PDB entry 3E47 | X-ray diffraction, 3.00 A resolution | chains T and U of the 28 polymer chains in the assembly

[Chain T]
Name: Proteasome component C1
Source organism: Saccharomyces cerevisiae
Notes: EC 3.4.25.1
Reference sequence: P21242 (PSA3_YEAST); the construct lacks a stretch of the UniProt sequence and is renumbered around it, so the offset changes along the chain: 5-180 = UniProt 5-180; 184-199 = UniProt 187-202; 201-206 = UniProt 203-208; 207-218 = UniProt 211-222; 1 more segments
Sequence (244 residues; numbered 5 to 241 plus 11 insertion-coded residues; 4 numbers in that range are skipped by the numbering (no residue carries them; nothing is unmodelled there); the number before each row is that of its first residue; a row labelled like 18A-18F holds insertion residues (18A, then the next letters in order)):
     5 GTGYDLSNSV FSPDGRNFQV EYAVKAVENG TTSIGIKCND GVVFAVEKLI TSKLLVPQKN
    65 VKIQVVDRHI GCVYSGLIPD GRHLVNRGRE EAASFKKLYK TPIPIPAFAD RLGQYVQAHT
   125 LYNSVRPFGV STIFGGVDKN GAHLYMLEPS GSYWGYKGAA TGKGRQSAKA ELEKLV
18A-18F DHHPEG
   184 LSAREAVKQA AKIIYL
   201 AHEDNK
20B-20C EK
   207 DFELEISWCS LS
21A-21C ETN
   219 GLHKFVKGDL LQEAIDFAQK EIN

[Chain U]
Name: Proteasome component C7-alpha
Source organism: Saccharomyces cerevisiae
Notes: EC 3.4.25.1
Reference sequence: P21243 (PSA6_YEAST); the construct lacks a stretch of the UniProt sequence and is renumbered around it, so the offset changes along the chain: 6-34 = UniProt 10-38; 35-143 = UniProt 40-148; 144-179 = UniProt 150-185; 186-218 = UniProt 199-231; 1 more segments
Sequence (243 residues; each row starts with the number of its first residue; note: 6 numbers in that range are skipped by the numbering (no residue carries them; nothing is unmodelled there); a row labelled like 17A-17E holds insertion residues (17A, then the next letters in order)):
     6 AGYDRHITIF SPEGRLYQVE YAFKATNQT
   34A N
    35 INSLAVRGKD CTVVISQKKV PDKLLDPTTV SYIFCISRTI GMVVNGPIPD ARNAALRAKA
    95 EAAEFRYKYG YDMPCDVLAK RMANLSQIYT QRAYMRPLGV ILTFVSVDE
   14A E
   144 LGPSIYKTDP AGYYVGYKAT ATGPKQQEIT TNLENH
17A-17E FKKSK
18A-18D IDHI
   184 N
18G-18H EE
   18M S
   186 WEKVVEFAIT HMIDALGTEF SKNDLEVGVA TKD
   220 KFFTLSAENI EERLVAIAEQ D

[Chain T / chain U interface]
Residue-residue contacts - 63 pairs, chain T then chain U:
  Thr6(T) with His11(U)
  Gly7(T) with His11(U)
  Tyr8(T) with Arg10(U); His11(U); Tyr26(U), hydrogen bond
  Ser13(T) with Arg130(U)
  Val14(T) with His11(U); Gln23(U)
  Phe15(T) with Gln23(U), hydrogen bond (backbone-side chain); Tyr26(U); Ala27(U), hydrophobic; Ala30(U), hydrophobic; Arg130(U); Pro131(U); Gly133(U)
  Ser16(T) with Tyr26(U)
  Pro17(T) with Tyr26(U), hydrophobic; Lys29(U)
  Asp18A(T) with Lys57(U), salt bridge
  Gly19(T) with Tyr26(U); Ala30(U)
  Arg20(T) with Gln33(U)
  Lys41(T) with Asp60(U), salt bridge
  Gln118(T) with Arg86(U), hydrogen bond (side chain-backbone); Asn87(U); Leu90(U)
  Gln121(T) with Pro83(U); Asp84(U); Asn87(U), hydrogen bond; Arg130(U); Leu132(U)
  Thr124(T) with Arg130(U), hydrogen bond (backbone-side chain)
  Leu125(T) with Asn87(U); Tyr128(U); Arg130(U)
  Tyr126(T) with Tyr128(U); Met129(U), hydrophobic
  Ser154(T) with Pro83(U)
  Gly155(T) with Pro83(U)
  Ser156(T) with Ile82(U)
  Tyr157(T) with Arg86(U), hydrogen bond (backbone-side chain)
  Trp158(T) with Leu59(U), hydrophobic; Thr63(U); Val64(U), hydrophobic; Ser65(U); Tyr66(U); Ile82(U), hydrophobic; Arg86(U)
  Gly159(T) with Leu59(U); Asp60(U), hydrogen bond (backbone-backbone); Thr63(U), hydrogen bond (backbone-side chain)
  Tyr160(T) with Leu58(U); Leu59(U); Asp60(U)
  Lys161(T) with Lys57(U); Leu58(U), hydrogen bond (backbone-backbone); Leu59(U)
  Gly162(T) with Leu58(U)
  Lys173(T) with Leu58(U)
  Leu176(T) with Leu58(U), hydrophobic
  Glu177(T) with Lys57(U); Leu58(U)
  Val180(T) with Leu58(U), hydrophobic
Interface residues without a listed pair, chain T (32 interface residues in all): Asp18, Asp114
Interface residues without a listed pair, chain U (30 interface residues in all): Asp56, Pro61

[In short]
32 residues of chain T and 30 residues of chain U are in contact, with 9 hydrogen bonds and 2 salt bridges.
Among the polar pairs are Asp18A(T)-Lys57(U), Lys41(T)-Asp60(U) and Tyr8(T)-Tyr26(U).
Here chain T is Proteasome component C1 and chain U is Proteasome component C7-alpha, both from Saccharomyces
cerevisiae. Entry 3E47 (Crystal Structure of the Yeast 20S Proteasome in Complex with Homobelactosin C) was
determined by X-ray diffraction.
